PDB entry 8RML | electron microscopy, 3.84 A resolution | chains B and C of the 13 polymer chains in the assembly

== Chain B ==
Molecule: Calcium homeostasis modulator protein 4
From: Homo sapiens
Reference sequence: Q5JW98 (CAHM4_HUMAN); residues 2-314 here = UniProt positions 2-314
Chain sequence (322 residues; numbered 0 to 321; the number before each row is that of its first residue; numbering starts at 0):
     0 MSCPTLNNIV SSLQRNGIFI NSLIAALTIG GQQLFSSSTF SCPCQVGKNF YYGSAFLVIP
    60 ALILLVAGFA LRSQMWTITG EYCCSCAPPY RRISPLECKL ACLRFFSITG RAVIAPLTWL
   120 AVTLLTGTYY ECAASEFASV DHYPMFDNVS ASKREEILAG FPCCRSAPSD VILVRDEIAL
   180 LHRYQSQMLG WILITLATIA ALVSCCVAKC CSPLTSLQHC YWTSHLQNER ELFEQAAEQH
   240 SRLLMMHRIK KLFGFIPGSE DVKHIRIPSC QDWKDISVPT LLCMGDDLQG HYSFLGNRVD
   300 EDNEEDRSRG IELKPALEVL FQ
Not modelled in the structure: 0-4, 83-93, 279-321
Differences from the reference sequence: initiating methionine (0); expression tag (1, 315-321)
Cystine bridges: C41-C131, C43-C162

== Chain C ==
Molecule: Calcium homeostasis modulator protein 2
From: Homo sapiens
Reference sequence: Q9HA72 (CAHM2_HUMAN); numbering as in UniProt (aligned over 2-323)
Chain sequence (331 residues; each row starts with the number of its first residue; numbering starts at 0):
     0 MSAALIAENF RFLSLFFKSK DVMIFNGLVA LGTVGSQELF SVVAFHCPCS PARNYLYGLA
    60 AIGVPALVLF IIGIILNNHT WNLVAECQHR RTKNCSAAPT FLLLSSILGR AAVAPVTWSV
   120 ISLLRGEAYV CALSEFVDPS SLTAREEHFP SAHATEILAR FPCKENPDNL SDFREEVSRR
   180 LRYESQLFGW LLIGVVAILV FLTKCLKHYC SPLSYRQEAY WAQYRANEDQ LFQRTAEVHS
   240 RVLAANNVRR FFGFVALNKD DEELIANFPV EGTQPRPQWN AITGVYLYRE NQGLPLYSRL
   300 HKWAQGLAGN GAAPDNVEMA LLPSALEVLF Q
Not modelled in the structure: 0-18, 307-330
Differences from the reference sequence: initiating methionine (0); expression tag (1, 324-330)
Cystine bridges: C46-C130, C48-C162
UniProt features mapped onto this chain:
  - region: L14 to F39 (Central pore), E145 to H152 (Hemichannel docking), Y214 to F251 (Intersubunit interaction)
  - site: N168 (Not N-glycosylated)
  - mutagenesis: R10 (R10A: Markedly reduces the inhibition by ruthenium red at negative membrane potentials. Does not affect Ca(2+)-dependent inactivation of the channel), E37 (E37R: Reduces the inhibition by ruthenium red), A143 to E146 (Prevents gap junction formation), H238 (H238A: Decreases intrasubunit interactions), F251 (F251A: Decreases intrasubunit interactions)

== How chain B and chain C interact ==
Pairs across the interface - 43 pairs, chain B then chain C:
  I17(B) - L75(C)  hydrophobic
  E176(B) - R159(C)  salt bridge
  L180(B) - R52(C)
  R182(B) - H45(C)  hydrogen bond
  Y183(B) - P47(C)  hydrophobic
  Y183(B) - R52(C)
  Y183(B) - Y56(C)  hydrophobic
  Q186(B) - Y56(C)
  M187(B) - L55(C)  hydrophobic
  M187(B) - A59(C)  hydrophobic
  W190(B) - F39(C)  hydrophobic
  W190(B) - A59(C)
  W190(B) - A60(C)  hydrophobic
  W190(B) - V63(C)  hydrophobic
  I193(B) - V67(C)  hydrophobic
  T197(B) - V67(C)
  L201(B) - I74(C)  hydrophobic
  C204(B) - I74(C)  hydrophobic
  C204(B) - W80(C)  hydrophobic
  K208(B) - W80(C)
  T214(B) - W278(C)
  T214(B) - N279(C)
  L216(B) - W278(C)
  Q217(B) - W278(C)
  Y220(B) - A235(C)
  Y220(B) - H238(C)  hydrogen bond
  Y220(B) - S239(C)
  Y220(B) - L242(C)
  Y220(B) - W278(C)  hydrophobic
  S223(B) - S239(C)
  H224(B) - S239(C)
  N227(B) - S239(C)  hydrogen bond
  N227(B) - R240(C)  hydrogen bond
  E228(B) - A243(C)
  L231(B) - R240(C)
  L231(B) - V247(C)  hydrophobic
  F232(B) - F250(C)  hydrophobic
  F232(B) - F251(C)  hydrophobic
  Q234(B) - A255(C)
  A235(B) - F251(C)
  A236(B) - F251(C)
  H239(B) - F251(C)
  L242(B) - F253(C)  hydrophobic
Other interface residues (no listed pair), chain B (33 interface residues in all): L95, L124, T194, S215, Q238
Other interface residues (no listed pair), chain C (35 interface residues in all): A43, L66, I70, V83, F231, A244, R275, T282

== Summary ==
The interface between chain B and chain C involves 33 residues on one side and 35 on the other, with 4
hydrogen bonds and 1 salt bridge. Polar contacts include E176(B)-R159(C), R182(B)-H45(C) and Y220(B)-H238(C).
Curated annotation (UniProt) lists 8 mutagenesis sites on chain C.
Chain B is Calcium homeostasis modulator protein 4 and chain C is Calcium homeostasis modulator protein 2,
both from Homo sapiens; the structure, Structure of heteromeric CALHM2/4 channel in complex with synthetic
nanobody SbC4, was determined by electron microscopy, deposited together with 8RMK, 8RMM and 8RMN.
